PDB entry 8XOH | electron microscopy, 3.20 A resolution | chains B and E of the 5 polymer chains in the assembly

Chain B:
Molecule: Guanine nucleotide-binding protein G(I)/G(S)/G(T) subunit beta-1
Source organism: Homo sapiens
UniProtKB: P62873 (GBB1_HUMAN); residues 2-340 here = UniProt positions 2-340
Sequence (351 residues; each row starts with the number of its first residue; numbers below 1 keep their minus sign (Met-10 is residue -10)):
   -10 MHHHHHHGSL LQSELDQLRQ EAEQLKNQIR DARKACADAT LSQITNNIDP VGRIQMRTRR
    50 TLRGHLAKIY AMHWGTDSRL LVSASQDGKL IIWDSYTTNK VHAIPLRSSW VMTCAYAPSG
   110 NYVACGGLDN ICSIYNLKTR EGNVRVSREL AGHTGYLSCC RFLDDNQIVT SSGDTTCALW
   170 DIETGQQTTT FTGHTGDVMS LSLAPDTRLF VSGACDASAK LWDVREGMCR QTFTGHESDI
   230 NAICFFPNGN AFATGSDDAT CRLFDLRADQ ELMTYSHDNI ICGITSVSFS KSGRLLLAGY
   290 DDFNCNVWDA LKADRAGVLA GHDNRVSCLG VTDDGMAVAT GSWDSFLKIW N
Disordered / not traced: -10 to 2
Sequence notes: initiating methionine (-10); expression tag (-9 to 1)
Swiss-Prot annotation at these positions:
  - modified residue: Ser2 (N-acetylserine), His266 (Phosphohistidine)

Chain E:
Molecule: scFv16
Source organism: synthetic construct
Notes: antibody fragment or engineered binder
Sequence (247 residues; numbered 2 to 247 plus 16 insertion-coded residues; 15 numbers in that range are skipped by the numbering (no residue carries them; nothing is unmodelled there); the number before each row is that of its first residue; a row labelled like 120A-120P holds insertion residues (120A, then the next letters in order)):
     2 VQLVESGGGL VQPGGSRKLS CSASGFAFSS FGMHWVRQAP EKGLEWVAYI SSGSGTIYYA
    62 DTVKGRFTIS RDDPKNTLFL QMTSLRSEDT AMYYCVRSIY YYGSSPFDFW GQGTTLTVS
120A-120P AGGGGSGGGGSGGGGS
   136 SDIVMTQATS SVPVTPGESV SISCRSSKSL LHSNGNTYLY WFLQRPGQSP QLLIYRMSNL
   196 ASGVPDRFSG SGSGTAFTLT ISRLEAEDVG VYYCMQHLEY PLTFGAGTKL EL
Disordered / not traced: 120A-120P, 234-236

Chain B / chain E interface:
Contacting residue pairs (9; chain B residue first):
  Arg68(B) with Tyr103(E)
  Leu69(B) with Tyr103(E), hydrophobic
  Asp83(B) with Tyr103(E)
  Val90(B) with Tyr102(E), hydrophobic
  Arg129(B) with Arg98(E), hydrogen bond (backbone-side chain)
  Glu130(B) with Phe27(E); Ala28(E), hydrogen bond (backbone-backbone); Phe32(E)
  Gly131(B) with Phe32(E)
Other interface residues (no listed pair), chain B (11 interface residues in all): His91, Leu126, Lys127, Asn132
Other interface residues (no listed pair), chain E (10 interface residues in all): Val2, Gly26, Ile100, Gly104

Summary:
11 residues of chain B and 10 residues of chain E are in contact, with 2 hydrogen bonds. Polar pairs include
Arg129(B)-Arg98(E) and Glu130(B)-Ala28(E).
Chain B is Guanine nucleotide-binding protein G(I)/G(S)/G(T) subunit beta-1 (Homo sapiens) and chain E is
scFv16 (synthetic construct); the structure, Cryo-EM structure of GPR30-Gq complex structure in the presence
of E2, was determined by electron microscopy (same publication as 8XOF, 8XOG, 8XOI and 8XOJ).
